PDB entry 6Q8W | X-ray diffraction, 3.40 A resolution | chains 6 and H of the 16 polymer chains in the assembly

[Chain 6]
Protein: NADH-quinone oxidoreductase subunit 6
Organism: Thermus thermophilus (strain HB8 / ATCC 27634 / DSM 579)
Notes: EC 1.6.5.11
Reference sequence: Q56218 (NQO6_THET8); residues 1-181 here = UniProt positions 1-181
Sequence (181 residues; row label = number of the first residue in the row):
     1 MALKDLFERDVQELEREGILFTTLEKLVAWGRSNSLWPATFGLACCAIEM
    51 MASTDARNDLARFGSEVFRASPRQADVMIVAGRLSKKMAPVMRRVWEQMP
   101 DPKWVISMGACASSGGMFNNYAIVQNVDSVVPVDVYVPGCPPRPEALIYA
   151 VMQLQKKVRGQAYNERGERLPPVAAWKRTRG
Not modelled in the structure: 1-15
Bound ions: 4Fe-4S cluster Fe: Cys45, Cys46, Cys111, Cys140
Residues lining bound ligands:
  - Aureothin (HQW): Thr40, Gly42, Leu43, Ala44, Ala47, Met51, Glu66, Phe68
  - 4Fe-4S cluster (SF4): Ala44, Cys45, Cys46, Gly82, Arg83, Gly109, Ala110, Cys111, Met117, Phe118, Gly139, Cys140, Pro141
From the paper describing this entry:
  - binding site for Aureothin: Met51

[Chain H]
Protein: NADH-quinone oxidoreductase subunit 8
Organism: Thermus thermophilus (strain HB8 / ATCC 27634 / DSM 579)
Notes: EC 1.6.5.11
Reference sequence: Q60019 (NQO8_THET8); residue numbers follow UniProt; this construct covers 1-365
Sequence (365 residues; row label = number of the first residue in the row):
     1 MTWSYPVDPYWMVALKALLVVVGLLTAFAFMTLIERRLLARFQVRMGPNR
    51 VGPFGLLQPLADAIKSIFKEDIVVAQADRFLFVLAPLISVVFALLAFGLI
   101 PFGPPGSFFGYQPWVINLDLGILYLFAVSELAVYGIFLSGWASGSKYSLL
   151 GSLRSSASLISYELGLGLALLAPVLLVGSLNLNDIVNWQKEHGWLFLYAF
   201 PAFLVYLIASMAEAARTPFDLPEAEQELVGGYHTEYSSIKWALFQMAEYI
   251 HFITASALIPTLFLGGWTMPVLEVPYLWMFLKIAFFLFFFIWIRATWFRL
   301 RYDQLLRFGWGFLFPLALLWFLVTALVVALDLPRTYLLYLSALSFLVLLG
   351 AVLYTPKPARKGGGA
Not modelled in the structure: 1, 355-365

[Interface between chain 6 and chain H]
Pairs across the interface (52; chain 6 residue first):
  Arg16(6) - Phe68(H)
  Leu24(6) - Phe68(H)  hydrophobic
  Leu27(6) - Ile64(H)  hydrophobic
  Val28(6) - Ile64(H)  hydrophobic
  Trp30(6) - Val51(H)  hydrophobic
  Gly31(6) - Ala61(H)
  Gly31(6) - Ile64(H)
  Arg32(6) - Phe68(H)  hydrogen bond (side chain-backbone)
  Ser35(6) - Ala61(H)
  Ser35(6) - Asp62(H)  hydrogen bond
  Ser35(6) - Lys65(H)
  Trp37(6) - Arg36(H)
  Trp37(6) - Asp62(H)
  Trp37(6) - Lys65(H)
  Ala56(6) - Gln43(H)
  Ala56(6) - Val44(H)  hydrophobic
  Ala56(6) - Arg45(H)
  Asp59(6) - Arg45(H)
  Asp59(6) - Met46(H)
  Ala61(6) - Pro48(H)
  Arg62(6) - Gly47(H)
  Arg62(6) - Pro48(H)
  Arg62(6) - Arg50(H)
  Arg62(6) - Gln58(H)
  Phe63(6) - Arg50(H)
  Phe63(6) - Gln58(H)  hydrogen bond (backbone-side chain)
  Gly64(6) - Gln58(H)
  Glu66(6) - Arg36(H)
  Glu66(6) - Arg45(H)  salt bridge
  Val67(6) - Arg36(H)
  Phe68(6) - Glu225(H)
  Arg69(6) - Glu223(H)  salt bridge
  Arg69(6) - Glu225(H)  salt bridge
  Arg69(6) - Trp241(H)
  Ser71(6) - Ala224(H)
  Ser71(6) - Thr234(H)
  Arg73(6) - Val74(H)
  Arg73(6) - Thr234(H)
  Arg73(6) - Tyr236(H)
  Arg73(6) - Ser237(H)
  Gln74(6) - His233(H)
  Gln74(6) - Thr234(H)
  Gln74(6) - Tyr236(H)
  Gln74(6) - Trp241(H)
  Ala75(6) - Lys69(H)
  Asp76(6) - Lys65(H)  salt bridge
  Asp76(6) - Lys69(H)
  Pro100(6) - Lys69(H)
  Asp101(6) - Glu70(H)
  Pro102(6) - Phe68(H)
  Pro102(6) - Lys69(H)  hydrogen bond (backbone-side chain)
  Pro102(6) - Glu70(H)
Other interface residues (no listed pair), chain 6 (33 interface residues in all): Gly18, Asn34, Thr54, Asp55, Ala70, Lys103
Other interface residues (no listed pair), chain H (28 interface residues in all): Ile72, Glu235

[In short]
33 residues of chain 6 face 28 of chain H across their interface, with 4 hydrogen bonds and 4 salt bridges.
Polar contacts include Glu66(6)-Arg45(H), Arg69(6)-Glu223(H) and Arg69(6)-Glu225(H). Chain 6 binds Aureothin
and 4Fe-4S cluster. Cys45(6), Cys46(6), Cys111(6) and Cys140(6) coordinate a 4Fe-4S cluster Fe ion. The paper
reports a binding site for Aureothin at Met51(6).
Chain 6 is NADH-quinone oxidoreductase subunit 6 and chain H is NADH-quinone oxidoreductase subunit 8, both
from Thermus thermophilus (strain HB8 / ATCC 27634 / DSM 579); the structure, Respiratory complex I from
Thermus thermophilus with bound Aureothin, was determined by X-ray diffraction (same publication as 6I0D,
6I1P, 6Q8O, 6Q8X, 6Y11, 6ZIY and 3 further entries).
